Entry 4FVF (X-ray diffraction, 2.46 A resolution); this record covers chains A and B.

[Chain A (and B)]
Molecule: Stomatin
Organism: Mus musculus
Notes: engineered mutation(s): C86S; chain B of this document is another copy of the same molecule, construct and numbering; everything in this record applies to it too
UniProtKB: P54116 (STOM_MOUSE); residue numbers follow UniProt; this construct covers 86-213
Chain sequence (128 residues; each row starts with the number of its first residue):
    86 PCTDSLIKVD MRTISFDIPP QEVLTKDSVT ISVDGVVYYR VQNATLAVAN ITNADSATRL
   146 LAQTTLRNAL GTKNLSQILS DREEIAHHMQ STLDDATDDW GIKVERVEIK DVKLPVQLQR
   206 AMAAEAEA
Unresolved in the structure: 86-87, 203-213 (chain B: 86-88, 206-213)
UniProt features mapped onto this chain:
  - modified residue: Ser-161 (Phosphoserine)
  - lipidation: Cys-87 (S-palmitoyl cysteine)
  - mutagenesis: Arg-97 (R97D: Does not abolish interaction with ASIC3, but abolishes regulation of ASIC3 channel activity; when associated with D-109 and D-145), Leu-109 (L109D: Does not abolish interaction with ASIC3, but abolishes regulation of ASIC3 channel activity; when associated with D-97 and D-145), Leu-145 (L145D: Does not abolish interaction with ASIC3, but abolishes regulation of ASIC3 channel activity; when associated with D-97 and D-109), Thr-182 (T182W: Does not abolish interaction with ASIC3, but abolishes regulation of ASIC2 and ASIC3 channel activity), Val-197 (V197P: Abolishes homodimerization and oligomerization. Abolishes regulation of ASIC2 and ASIC3 channel activity)
Bound ions: Cd2+ site 1: Thr-98 (together with acetate ion); Cd2+ site 2 near Asp-166 (its only coordinating residue here); Cd2+ site 3: Glu-168, Glu-193; Cd2+ site 4: Glu-169, His-173; Cd2+ site 5 near His-172 (its only coordinating residue here); Cd2+ site 6 near Asp-180 (its only coordinating residue here)
What the authors report for this chain:
  - self-association interface (contacts with another copy of this molecule): Asp-196 to Leu-199
  - mutagenesis - R97D/L109D/L145D, L109D/L145D, T182W, V197P: unchanged stability
  - mutagenesis - V197P: decreased binding to oligomerize in cells
  - mutagenesis - L109D/L145D, T182W, V197P: unchanged expression
  - mutagenesis - L109D/L145D, T182W, V197P: unchanged localization
  - mutagenesis - V197P: unchanged binding to ASIC3
  - mutagenesis - V197D: decreased expression
  - mutagenesis - V197P: abolished binding to Stomatin (chain A)
  - mutagenesis - R97D/L109D/L145D, L109D/L145D, T182W: unchanged binding to Stomatin (chain A)
  - mutagenesis - R97D/L109D/L145D: unchanged localization to ASIC3
  - mutagenesis - R97D/L109D/L145D: abolished signaling in response to ASIC3
  - mutagenesis - L109D/L145D: unchanged binding to analytical gel filtration

[Chain A / chain B interface]
Pairs across the interface (27):
  Val-114(A) / Leu-164(B)  hydrophobic
  Leu-160(A) / Leu-164(B)  hydrophobic
  Leu-164(A) / Leu-199(B)  hydrophobic
  Arg-167(A) / Val-201(B)  hydrogen bond (side chain-backbone)
  Arg-167(A) / Gln-204(B)  hydrogen bond (side chain-backbone)
  Arg-167(A) / Arg-205(B)  hydrogen bond (side chain-backbone)
  Glu-193(A) / Gln-202(B)  hydrogen bond
  Ile-194(A) / Val-201(B)
  Ile-194(A) / Gln-202(B)
  Lys-195(A) / Leu-199(B)
  Lys-195(A) / Pro-200(B)
  Lys-195(A) / Val-201(B)  hydrogen bond (backbone-backbone)
  Asp-196(A) / Leu-199(B)
  Asp-196(A) / Pro-200(B)
  Val-197(A) / Val-197(B)
  Val-197(A) / Lys-198(B)
  Val-197(A) / Leu-199(B)  hydrogen bond (backbone-backbone)
  Val-197(A) / Val-201(B)  hydrophobic
  Lys-198(A) / Asp-196(B)
  Lys-198(A) / Val-197(B)
  Lys-198(A) / Lys-198(B)
  Leu-199(A) / Leu-164(B)  hydrophobic
  Leu-199(A) / Arg-167(B)  hydrogen bond (backbone-side chain)
  Leu-199(A) / Val-197(B)  hydrogen bond (backbone-backbone)
  Leu-199(A) / Leu-199(B)  hydrophobic
  Pro-200(A) / Arg-167(B)  hydrogen bond (backbone-side chain)
  Val-201(A) / Arg-167(B)
Also at the interface, not in a pair above, chain A (16 interface residues in all): Ile-163, Glu-168, Gln-202
Also at the interface, not in a pair above, chain B (12 interface residues in all): Leu-160

[Summary]
16 residues of chain A and 12 residues of chain B are in contact, with 9 hydrogen bonds. Polar pairs include
Arg-167(A)/Val-201(B), Arg-167(A)/Gln-204(B) and Arg-167(A)/Arg-205(B). From the paper: V197P of chain A
reduces binding to oligomerize in cells; a self-association interface involving Asp-196(A); 5 substitutions
were tested in all.
Chain A and chain B are both Stomatin (Mus musculus); the structure, SPFH domain of mouse stomatin (Crystal
form 1), was determined by X-ray diffraction (same publication as 4FVG).
